Entry 8V0J (X-ray diffraction, 2.58 A resolution); this record covers chains A and D of the 6 polymer chains in the assembly.

== Chain A ==
Protein: Lipoyl synthase, mitochondrial
Source organism: Homo sapiens
UniProtKB: O43766 (LIAS_HUMAN); residue numbers follow UniProt; this construct covers 1-368
Chain sequence (368 residues; each row starts with the number of its first residue):
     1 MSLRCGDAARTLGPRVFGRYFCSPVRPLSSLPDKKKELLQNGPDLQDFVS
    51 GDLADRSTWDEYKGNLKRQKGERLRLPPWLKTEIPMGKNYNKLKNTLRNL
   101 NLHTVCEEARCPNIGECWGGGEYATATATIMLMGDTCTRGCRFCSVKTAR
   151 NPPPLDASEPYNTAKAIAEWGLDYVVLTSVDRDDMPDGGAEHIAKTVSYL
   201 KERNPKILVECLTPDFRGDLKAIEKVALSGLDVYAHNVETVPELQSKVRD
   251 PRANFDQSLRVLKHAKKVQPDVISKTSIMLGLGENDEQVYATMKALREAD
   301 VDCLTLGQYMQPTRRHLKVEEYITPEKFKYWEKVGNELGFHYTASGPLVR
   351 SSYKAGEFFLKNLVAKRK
Disordered / not traced: 1-63
UniProt features mapped onto this chain:
  - binding site ([4Fe-4S] cluster): Cys106, Cys111, Cys117, Cys137, Cys141, Cys144, Ser352
  - natural variant: Arg249 (R249H: In HGCLAS)
Ion coordination: 3Fe-4S cluster Fe: Cys106, Cys111, Cys117 (together with 6-thiooctanoic acid); 4Fe-4S cluster Fe: Cys137, Cys141, Cys144 (together with S-adenosylmethionine)
Small-molecule neighbours:
  - 3Fe-4S cluster (F3S): Cys106, Cys111, Asn113, Ile114, Cys117, Trp118, Thr129, Arg350, Ser352, Tyr353
  - S-adenosylmethionine (SAM): Val105, Ala109, Met131, Phe143, Cys144, Thr178, Ser179, Asp181, Leu212, Thr213, Pro214, Asp215, His236, Asn237, Glu239, Arg249, Met279, Gln308, Tyr309, Met310, Pro312, Arg350
  - 4Fe-4S cluster (SF4): Met131, Cys137, Arg139, Cys141, Phe143, Cys144, Val146, Val180, Asp181
  - 6-thiooctanoic acid (YVI): Val105, Cys106, Ala109, Arg110, Cys111, Pro112, Leu212, Arg350, Ser351, Ser352

== Chain D ==
Protein: Glycine cleavage system H protein, mitochondrial
Source organism: Homo sapiens
UniProtKB: P23434 (GCSH_HUMAN); residues 1-173 here = UniProt positions 1-173
Chain sequence (173 residues; row label = number of the first residue in the row):
     1 MALRVVRSVRALLCTLRAVPSPAAPCPPRPWQLGVGAVRTLRTGPALLSV
    51 RKFTEKHEWVTTENGIGTVGISNFAQEALGDVVYCSLPEVGTKLNKQDEF
   101 GALESVKAASELYSPLSGEVTEINEALAENPGLVNKSCYEDGWLIKMTLS
   151 NPSELDELMSEEAYEKYIKSIEE
Disordered / not traced: 1-47, 172-173
UniProt features mapped onto this chain:
  - modified residue: Lys107 (N6-lipoyllysine)
  - natural variant: His57 (H57R: In MMDS7; uncertain significance), Gln76 to Glu173 (deletion: In MMDS7), Pro115 (P115L: In MMDS7; uncertain significance), Thr148 (T148P: In MMDS7; uncertain significance)
Glycans and other covalent adducts: 6-thiooctanoic acid (YVI) linked to Lys107

== How chain A and chain D interact ==
Pairs across the interface (35; chain A residue first):
  Arg73(A) with Val83(D)
  Arg75(A) with Tyr84(D); Glu104(D)
  Leu76(A) with Glu104(D), hydrogen bond (backbone-side chain); Ala108(D)
  Lys81(A) with Ala109(D); Glu111(D), salt bridge
  Ile84(A) with Phe74(D), hydrophobic; Ala75(D), hydrophobic; Ala78(D), hydrophobic; Leu79(D), hydrophobic
  Pro85(A) with Phe74(D)
  Met86(A) with His57(D); Tyr167(D)
  Gly87(A) with Ser170(D), hydrogen bond (backbone-side chain)
  Lys88(A) with Ser170(D)
  Asn91(A) with Ile168(D), hydrogen bond (side chain-backbone); Lys169(D); Ser170(D), hydrogen bond
  Ala109(A) with Lys107(D), hydrogen bond (backbone-side chain)
  Arg110(A) with Glu77(D), hydrogen bond (side chain-backbone); Gly80(D); Lys107(D), hydrogen bond (backbone-side chain)
  Pro112(A) with Lys107(D)
  Met310(A) with Lys107(D)
  Gln311(A) with Val106(D); Lys107(D), hydrogen bond (backbone-backbone)
  Pro312(A) with Val106(D); Lys107(D)
  Thr313(A) with Asp81(D); Val106(D)
  Arg314(A) with Asp81(D), salt bridge; Val82(D), hydrogen bond (side chain-backbone); Val83(D); Gly132(D)
Other interface residues (no listed pair), chain A (22 interface residues in all): Leu74, Thr82, Tyr90, Cys111
Other interface residues (no listed pair), chain D (24 interface residues in all): Pro131, Asn135

== Summary ==
Chain A and chain D form an interface of 22 and 24 residues respectively, with 9 hydrogen bonds and 2 salt
bridges. Among the polar pairs are Lys81(A)-Glu111(D), Arg314(A)-Asp81(D) and Leu76(A)-Glu104(D). Chain A
binds 4Fe-4S cluster, 3Fe-4S cluster, S-adenosylmethionine and 6-thiooctanoic acid.
Here chain A is Lipoyl synthase, mitochondrial and chain D is Glycine cleavage system H protein,
mitochondrial, both from Homo sapiens. Entry 8V0J (Structure of the complex between Human LIAS and H-protein
in the presence of s-adenosyl-l-methionine) was determined by X-ray diffraction.
